7SO3 - chains A and B; structure by X-ray diffraction, 2.77 A resolution.

Chain A:
Molecule: Reverse transcriptase/ribonuclease H
Organism: Human immunodeficiency virus type 1 group M subtype B (isolate BH10)
Notes: EC 2.7.7.49, 2.7.7.7, 3.1.26.13, 3.1.13.2
UniProt: P03366 (POL_HV1B1); residues 1-555 here correspond to UniProt positions 600-1154 (UniProt number = residue number + 599)
Chain sequence (557 residues; row label = number of the first residue in the row; numbers below 1 keep their minus sign (Met-1 is residue -1)):
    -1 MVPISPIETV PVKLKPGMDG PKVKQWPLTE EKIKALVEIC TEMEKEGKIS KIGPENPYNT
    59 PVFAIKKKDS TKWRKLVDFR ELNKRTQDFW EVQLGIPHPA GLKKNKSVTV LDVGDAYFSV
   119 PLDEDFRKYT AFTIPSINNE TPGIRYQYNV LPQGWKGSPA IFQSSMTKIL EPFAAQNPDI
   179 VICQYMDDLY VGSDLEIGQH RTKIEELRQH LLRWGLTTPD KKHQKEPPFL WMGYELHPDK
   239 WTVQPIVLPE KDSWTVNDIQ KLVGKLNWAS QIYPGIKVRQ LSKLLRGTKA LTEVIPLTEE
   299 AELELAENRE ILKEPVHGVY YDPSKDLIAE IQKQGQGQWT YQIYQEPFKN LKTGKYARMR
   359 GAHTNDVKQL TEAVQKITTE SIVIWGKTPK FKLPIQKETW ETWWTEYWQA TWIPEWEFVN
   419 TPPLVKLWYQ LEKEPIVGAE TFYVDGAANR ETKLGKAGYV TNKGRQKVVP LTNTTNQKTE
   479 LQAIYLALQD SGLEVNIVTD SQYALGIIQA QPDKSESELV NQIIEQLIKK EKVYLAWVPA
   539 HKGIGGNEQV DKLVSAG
Not modelled in the structure: 65-70, 90-92, 217-224, 553-555
Construct notes: expression tag (-1 to 0); engineered mutation Asn103 (Lys702 in P03366), Cys181 (Tyr780 in P03366); conflict Ala172 (Lys771 in P03366), Ala173 (Lys772 in P03366), Ser280 (Cys879 in P03366)
Ion coordination: Mg2+: Asp443, Glu478, Asp498
Ligand contacts: 9W3 (4-[(4-{4-[(E)-2-cyanoethenyl]-2,6-dimethylanilino}-6-[3-(morpholin-4-yl)propoxy]-1,3,5-triazin-2-yl)amino]benzonitrile): Pro95, Gly99, Leu100, Lys101, Lys102, Asn103, Val106, Val179, Cys181, Tyr183, Tyr188, Pro225, Phe227, Leu228, Trp229, Leu234, His235, Pro236, Tyr318
From the paper describing this entry:
  - binding site for 9W3: Lys101, Tyr183, Tyr188, Trp229
  - catalytic residues: Asp110 (citing earlier work)

Chain B:
Molecule: p51 RT
Organism: Human immunodeficiency virus type 1 group M subtype B (isolate BH10)
UniProt: P03366 (POL_HV1B1); residues 1-428 here correspond to UniProt positions 600-1027 (UniProt number = residue number + 599)
Chain sequence (428 residues; each row starts with the number of its first residue):
     1 PISPIETVPV KLKPGMDGPK VKQWPLTEEK IKALVEICTE MEKEGKISKI GPENPYNTPV
    61 FAIKKKDSTK WRKLVDFREL NKRTQDFWEV QLGIPHPAGL KKKKSVTVLD VGDAYFSVPL
   121 DEDFRKYTAF TIPSINNETP GIRYQYNVLP QGWKGSPAIF QSSMTKILEP FKKQNPDIVI
   181 YQYMDDLYVG SDLEIGQHRT KIEELRQHLL RWGLTTPDKK HQKEPPFLWM GYELHPDKWT
   241 VQPIVLPEKD SWTVNDIQKL VGKLNWASQI YPGIKVRQLS KLLRGTKALT EVIPLTEEAE
   301 LELAENREIL KEPVHGVYYD PSKDLIAEIQ KQGQGQWTYQ IYQEPFKNLK TGKYARMRGA
   361 HTNDVKQLTE AVQKITTESI VIWGKTPKFK LPIQKETWET WWTEYWQATW IPEWEFVNTP
   421 PLVKLWYQ
Not modelled in the structure: 1-4, 89-93, 213-231
Construct notes: conflict Ser280 (Cys879 in P03366)
Ligand contacts: 9W3 (4-[(4-{4-[(E)-2-cyanoethenyl]-2,6-dimethylanilino}-6-[3-(morpholin-4-yl)propoxy]-1,3,5-triazin-2-yl)amino]benzonitrile): Glu28, Ile135, Glu138

Chain A / chain B interface:
Residue-residue contacts (105):
  Val8(A) with Glu53(B)
  Pro9(A) with Glu53(B)
  Gln85(A) with Glu53(B), hydrogen bond (side chain-backbone)
  Asp86(A) with Lys20(B), salt bridge; Pro55(B)
  Phe87(A) with Pro52(B)
  Trp88(A) with Pro52(B), hydrogen bond (backbone-backbone); Asn54(B); Pro55(B); Tyr56(B); Asn57(B); Thr131(B); Arg143(B)
  Gly93(A) with Asn137(B)
  Pro95(A) with Asn136(B); Asn137(B); Glu138(B)
  His96(A) with Asn136(B), hydrogen bond (backbone-side chain)
  Gly99(A) with Asn136(B)
  Leu100(A) with Glu138(B)
  Gln161(A) with Pro140(B)
  Ser162(A) with Pro52(B)
  Thr165(A) with Pro140(B)
  Gln373(A) with Thr397(B); Thr400(B); Trp401(B), hydrogen bond
  Thr376(A) with Trp401(B)
  Thr377(A) with Thr400(B)
  Ile380(A) with Pro25(B), hydrophobic; Leu26(B)
  Val381(A) with Pro25(B), hydrophobic; Ile135(B); Asn136(B), hydrogen bond (backbone-backbone); Asn137(B)
  Ile382(A) with Ile135(B); Asn136(B)
  Trp383(A) with Ile135(B)
  Gly384(A) with Thr27(B); Glu28(B), hydrogen bond (backbone-backbone); Ile135(B)
  Trp402(A) with Lys331(B), hydrogen bond (backbone-side chain); His361(B); Asp364(B)
  Tyr405(A) with Lys331(B), hydrogen bond (backbone-side chain)
  Trp406(A) with Lys331(B); Val417(B); Asn418(B); Thr419(B); Pro420(B); Pro421(B)
  Gln407(A) with Lys331(B), hydrogen bond (backbone-side chain); Asp364(B); Pro392(B); Ile393(B); Gln394(B); Val417(B), hydrogen bond (side chain-backbone); Asn418(B)
  Ala408(A) with Asp364(B); Pro392(B), hydrogen bond (backbone-backbone); Ile393(B)
  Thr409(A) with Asp364(B)
  Trp410(A) with Thr362(B); Asn363(B); Val365(B), hydrophobic; Trp401(B); Tyr405(B)
  Pro412(A) with Trp401(B)
  Pro433(A) with Asn255(B)
  Ile434(A) with Thr290(B)
  Val435(A) with Thr290(B)
  Thr439(A) with Lys287(B); Ala288(B); Leu289(B), hydrogen bond (side chain-backbone)
  Tyr441(A) with Gln258(B); Thr286(B); Lys287(B), hydrogen bond (side chain-backbone); Leu289(B)
  Thr459(A) with Thr286(B), hydrogen bond (backbone-side chain)
  Asn460(A) with Thr286(B), hydrogen bond (backbone-side chain); Lys287(B); Ala288(B)
  Asn494(A) with Leu289(B)
  Val496(A) with Gln258(B); Leu289(B), hydrophobic
  Gly504(A) with Pro420(B)
  Gln507(A) with Pro420(B)
  Tyr532(A) with Asn255(B), hydrogen bond; Leu289(B), hydrophobic
  Trp535(A) with Leu422(B), hydrophobic; Trp426(B), hydrophobic
  Val536(A) with Gln258(B)
  Pro537(A) with Gly262(B); Asn265(B)
  Lys540(A) with Asn265(B); Val276(B); Ser280(B)
  Gly541(A) with Ser280(B)
  Ile542(A) with Val261(B), hydrophobic; Ser280(B); Leu283(B), hydrophobic
  Gly543(A) with Leu283(B); Arg284(B); Gly285(B)
  Gly544(A) with Gly285(B), hydrogen bond (backbone-backbone); Thr286(B)
Other interface residues (no listed pair), chain A (60 interface residues in all): Ile94, Ala158, Ile159, Met357, Thr369, Thr386, Thr403, Leu503, Ala508, Ala534
Other interface residues (no listed pair), chain B (57 interface residues in all): Val254, Trp337, Leu368, Glu396

In short:
60 residues of chain A and 57 residues of chain B are in contact, with 17 hydrogen bonds and 1 salt bridge.
Among the polar pairs are Asp86(A)-Lys20(B), Gln85(A)-Glu53(B) and His96(A)-Asn136(B). From the paper: the
catalytic residue Asp110(A); a binding site for 9W3 at Lys101(A), Tyr183(A) and Tyr188(A) among others.
Chain A is Reverse transcriptase/ribonuclease H and chain B is p51 RT, both from Human immunodeficiency virus
type 1 group M subtype B (isolate BH10); the structure, Crystal Structure of HIV-1 Reverse Transcriptase
K103N/Y181C Variant in Complex with
(E)-4-((4-((4-(2-cyanovinyl)-2,6-dimethylphenyl)amino)-6-(3-morpholinopropoxy)-1,3,5-triazin-2-yl)amino)benzonitrile
(JLJ564), was determined by X-ray diffraction together with 7SNP, 7SNZ, 7SO1, 7SO2, 7SO4 and 7SO6 from the
same study.
